6X49 - chains A and B; structure by X-ray diffraction, 2.75 A resolution.

== Chain A ==
Protein: Reverse transcriptase/ribonuclease H
Source organism: Human immunodeficiency virus type 1 group M subtype B
Notes: EC 2.7.7.49, 2.7.7.7, 3.1.26.13
UniProt: P03366 (POL_HV1B1); residues 1-555 here correspond to UniProt positions 600-1154 (UniProt number = residue number + 599)
Amino-acid sequence (557 residues; row label = number of the first residue in the row; numbers below 1 keep their minus sign (Met-1 is residue -1)):
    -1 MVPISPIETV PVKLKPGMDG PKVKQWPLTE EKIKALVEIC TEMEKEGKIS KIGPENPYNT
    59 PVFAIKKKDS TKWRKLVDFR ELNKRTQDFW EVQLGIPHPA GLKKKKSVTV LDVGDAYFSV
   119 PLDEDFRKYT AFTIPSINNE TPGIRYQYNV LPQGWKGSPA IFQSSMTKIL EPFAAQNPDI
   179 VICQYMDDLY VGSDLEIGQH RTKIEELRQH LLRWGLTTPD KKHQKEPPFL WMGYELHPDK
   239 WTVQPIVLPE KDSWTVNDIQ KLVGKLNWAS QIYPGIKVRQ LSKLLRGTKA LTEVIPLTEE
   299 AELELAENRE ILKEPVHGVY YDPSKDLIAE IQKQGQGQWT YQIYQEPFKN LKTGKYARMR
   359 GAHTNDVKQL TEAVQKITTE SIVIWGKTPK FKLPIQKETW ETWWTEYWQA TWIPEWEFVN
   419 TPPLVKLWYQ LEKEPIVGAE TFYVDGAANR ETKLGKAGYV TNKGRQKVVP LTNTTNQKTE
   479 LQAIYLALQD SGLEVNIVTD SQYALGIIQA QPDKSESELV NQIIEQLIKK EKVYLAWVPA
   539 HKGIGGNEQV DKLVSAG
Disordered / not traced: 64-70, 553-555
Sequence notes: expression tag (-1 to 0); engineered mutation Ala172 (Lys771 in P03366), Ala173 (Lys772 in P03366), Cys181 (Tyr780 in P03366), Ser280 (Cys879 in P03366)
Small-molecule neighbours: jlj649 (7AX; 7-(2-(2-(2,4-dioxo-3,4-dihydropyrimidin-1(2H)-yl)ethoxy)phenoxy)-2-naphthonitrile): Pro95, Leu100, Lys101, Lys102, Lys103, Val106, Val179, Cys181, Gln182, Tyr183, Tyr188, Val189, Gly190, Phe227, Trp229, Leu234, His235, Pro236, Tyr318
UniProt features mapped onto this chain:
  - region: Phe227 to His235 (RT 'primer grip')
  - motif: Trp398 to Trp414 (Tryptophan repeat motif)
  - binding site (Mg(2+)): Asp110, Asp185, Asp186, Asp443, Glu478, Asp498, Asp549
  - site: Trp401 (Essential for RT p66/p51 heterodimerization), Trp414 (Essential for RT p66/p51 heterodimerization), Phe440, Tyr441 (Cleavage)
What the authors report for this chain:
  - conformationally variable residues (side-chain flip): Tyr188
  - binding site for jlj649: Cys181, Tyr188

== Chain B ==
Protein: p51 RT
Source organism: Human immunodeficiency virus type 1 group M subtype B
UniProt: P03366 (POL_HV1B1); residues 1-428 here correspond to UniProt positions 600-1027 (UniProt number = residue number + 599)
Amino-acid sequence (428 residues; each row starts with the number of its first residue):
     1 PISPIETVPV KLKPGMDGPK VKQWPLTEEK IKALVEICTE MEKEGKISKI GPENPYNTPV
    61 FAIKKKDSTK WRKLVDFREL NKRTQDFWEV QLGIPHPAGL KKKKSVTVLD VGDAYFSVPL
   121 DEDFRKYTAF TIPSINNETP GIRYQYNVLP QGWKGSPAIF QSSMTKILEP FKKQNPDIVI
   181 YQYMDDLYVG SDLEIGQHRT KIEELRQHLL RWGLTTPDKK HQKEPPFLWM GYELHPDKWT
   241 VQPIVLPEKD SWTVNDIQKL VGKLNWASQI YPGIKVRQLS KLLRGTKALT EVIPLTEEAE
   301 LELAENREIL KEPVHGVYYD PSKDLIAEIQ KQGQGQWTYQ IYQEPFKNLK TGKYARMRGA
   361 HTNDVKQLTE AVQKITTESI VIWGKTPKFK LPIQKETWET WWTEYWQATW IPEWEFVNTP
   421 PLVKLWYQ
Disordered / not traced: 1-4, 89-92, 213-231
Sequence notes: engineered mutation Ser280 (Cys879 in P03366)
UniProt features mapped onto this chain:
  - region: Phe227 to His235 (RT 'primer grip')
  - motif: Trp398 to Trp414 (Tryptophan repeat motif)
  - binding site (Mg(2+)): Asp110, Asp185, Asp186
  - site (Essential for RT p66/p51 heterodimerization): Trp401, Trp414

== Interface between chain A and chain B ==
Residue-residue contacts (103):
  Val8(A) with Glu53(B)
  Pro9(A) with Glu53(B)
  Gln85(A) with Glu53(B), hydrogen bond (side chain-backbone)
  Asp86(A) with Lys20(B), salt bridge; Pro55(B)
  Phe87(A) with Pro52(B); Pro55(B)
  Trp88(A) with Pro52(B), hydrogen bond (backbone-backbone); Asn54(B); Pro55(B); Asn57(B); Thr131(B); Pro140(B); Arg143(B)
  Val90(A) with Pro140(B), hydrophobic
  Leu92(A) with Asn137(B)
  Gly93(A) with Asn137(B)
  Ile94(A) with Asn137(B)
  Pro95(A) with Asn136(B); Asn137(B)
  His96(A) with Asn136(B), hydrogen bond (backbone-side chain)
  Gly99(A) with Asn136(B)
  Leu100(A) with Asn136(B); Glu138(B)
  Ala158(A) with Pro52(B), hydrophobic
  Gln161(A) with Pro140(B)
  Ser162(A) with Pro52(B)
  Gln373(A) with Thr397(B), hydrogen bond; Thr400(B), hydrogen bond; Trp401(B)
  Thr376(A) with Trp401(B)
  Ile380(A) with Pro25(B), hydrophobic; Leu26(B); Thr27(B)
  Val381(A) with Pro25(B), hydrophobic; Ile135(B); Asn136(B), hydrogen bond (backbone-backbone)
  Ile382(A) with Ile135(B); Asn136(B)
  Trp383(A) with Ile135(B)
  Gly384(A) with Thr27(B); Glu28(B), hydrogen bond (backbone-backbone); Ile135(B)
  Thr386(A) with Trp401(B)
  Trp402(A) with Lys331(B), hydrogen bond (backbone-side chain); Asp364(B)
  Tyr405(A) with Lys331(B), hydrogen bond (backbone-side chain)
  Trp406(A) with Lys331(B); Pro392(B), hydrophobic; Val417(B); Asn418(B); Thr419(B); Pro420(B); Pro421(B)
  Gln407(A) with Lys331(B), hydrogen bond (backbone-side chain); Pro392(B); Ile393(B); Gln394(B), hydrogen bond; Val417(B), hydrogen bond (side chain-backbone); Asn418(B)
  Ala408(A) with Pro392(B), hydrogen bond (backbone-backbone); Ile393(B)
  Thr409(A) with Asp364(B)
  Trp410(A) with Thr362(B); Asn363(B); Val365(B), hydrophobic; Trp401(B)
  Pro412(A) with Trp401(B), hydrophobic
  Pro433(A) with Asn255(B); Leu289(B), hydrophobic; Thr290(B)
  Val435(A) with Thr290(B)
  Thr439(A) with Ala288(B); Leu289(B), hydrogen bond (side chain-backbone)
  Tyr441(A) with Val254(B); Gln258(B); Thr286(B); Lys287(B), hydrogen bond (side chain-backbone)
  Val458(A) with Thr286(B)
  Thr459(A) with Thr286(B), hydrogen bond (backbone-side chain)
  Asn460(A) with Thr286(B); Lys287(B); Ala288(B)
  Asn494(A) with Leu289(B)
  Val496(A) with Gln258(B); Leu289(B), hydrophobic
  Leu503(A) with Leu422(B), hydrophobic
  Tyr532(A) with Asn255(B), hydrogen bond; Leu289(B), hydrophobic
  Trp535(A) with Leu422(B), hydrophobic; Trp426(B), hydrophobic
  Val536(A) with Gln258(B)
  Pro537(A) with Gly262(B); Asn265(B)
  Lys540(A) with Asn265(B); Ser280(B), hydrogen bond (backbone-side chain)
  Gly541(A) with Ser280(B)
  Ile542(A) with Leu283(B), hydrophobic
  Gly543(A) with Leu283(B), hydrogen bond (backbone-backbone); Arg284(B); Gly285(B)
  Gly544(A) with Gly285(B), hydrogen bond (backbone-backbone); Thr286(B)
Also at the interface, not in a pair above, chain A (62 interface residues in all): Ile159, Cys181, Gln182, Thr369, Thr377, Thr403, Ile434, Gly504, Ala534, Glu546
Also at the interface, not in a pair above, chain B (57 interface residues in all): Val261, Lys275, Val276, Trp337, His361, Leu368, Glu396, Tyr405

== In short ==
Chain A and chain B form an interface of 62 and 57 residues respectively, with 20 hydrogen bonds and 1 salt
bridge. Polar contacts include Asp86(A)-Lys20(B), Gln85(A)-Glu53(B) and His96(A)-Asn136(B). Chain A binds
jlj649. From the paper: a binding site for jlj649 at Cys181(A) and Tyr188(A); conformational variability at
Tyr188(A).
Chain A is Reverse transcriptase/ribonuclease H and chain B is p51 RT, both from Human immunodeficiency virus
type 1 group M subtype B; the structure, Crystal Structure of HIV-1 Reverse Transcriptase (Y181C) Variant in
Complex with 7-(2-(2-(2,4-dioxo-3,4-dihydropyrimidin-1(2H)-yl)ethoxy)phenoxy)-2-naphthonitrile (JLJ649), a
Non-nucleoside Inhibitor, was determined by X-ray diffraction, deposited together with 6X47, 6X4A, 6X4B, 6X4C,
6X4D, 6X4E and 6X4F.
